Entry 9B1E (electron microscopy, 4.40 A resolution (low resolution: residue-level contacts below are approximate; hydrogen-bond / salt-bridge calls are withheld)); this record covers chains V and Z of the 21 polymer chains in the assembly.

# Chain V
Name: Histone H4
Organism: Drosophila melanogaster
UniProt: A0A0B4KFZ9 (A0A0B4KFZ9_DROME); residues 0-102 here correspond to UniProt positions 1-103 (UniProt number = residue number + 1)
Chain sequence (103 residues; numbered 0 to 102; the number before each row is that of its first residue; numbering starts at 0):
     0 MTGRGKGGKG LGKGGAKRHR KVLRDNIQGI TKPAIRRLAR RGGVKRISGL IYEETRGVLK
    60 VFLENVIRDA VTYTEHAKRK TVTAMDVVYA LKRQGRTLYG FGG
Disordered / not traced: 0-21

# Chain Z
Molecule: 214-nt DNA strand
Sequence (214 nucleotides; row label = number of the first residue in the row; numbers below 1 keep their minus sign (DA-80 is residue -80)):
   -80 ATCATGCACA GGATGTATAT ATCTGACACG TGCCTGGAGA CTAGGGAGTA ATCCCCTTGG
   -20 CGGTTAAAAC GCGGGGGACA GCGCGTACGT GCGTTTAAGC GGTGCTAGAG CTTGCTACGA
    40 CCAATTGAGC GGCCTCGGCA CCGGGATTCT CCAGGGCGGC CGCGTATAGG GTCCATCACA
   100 TAAGGGATGA ACTCGGTGTG AAGATCGATG CGAT
Disordered / not traced: -80 to -77, 105-133

# Interface between chain V and chain Z
Residue-residue contacts (13):
  Arg35(V) - DG8(Z)
  Arg45(V) - DC7(Z)
  Arg45(V) - DG8(Z)
  Ile46(V) - DC7(Z)
  Ile46(V) - DG8(Z)
  Ser47(V) - DC7(Z)
  Gly48(V) - DC7(Z)
  Arg78(V) - DA28(Z)
  Arg78(V) - DG29(Z)
  Lys79(V) - DG27(Z)
  Lys79(V) - DA28(Z)
  Thr80(V) - DG27(Z)
  Thr80(V) - DA28(Z)
Other interface residues (no listed pair), chain V (10 interface residues in all): Arg39, Lys44
Other interface residues (no listed pair), chain Z (6 interface residues in all): DT9

# In short
10 residues of chain V face 6 of chain Z across their interface.
Here chain V is Histone H4 (Drosophila melanogaster) and chain Z is a 214-nt DNA strand. Entry 9B1E (Cryo-EM
structure of native SWR1 bound to nucleosome (composite structure)) was determined by electron microscopy
(same publication as 9B1D).
